4F3F - chains A and C of the 3 polymer chains in the assembly; structure by X-ray diffraction, 2.65 A resolution.

== Chain A ==
Name: MORAb-009 Fab light chain
From: Mus musculus
Notes: antibody fragment or engineered binder
Chain sequence (213 residues; numbered 2 to 214; the number before each row is that of its first residue):
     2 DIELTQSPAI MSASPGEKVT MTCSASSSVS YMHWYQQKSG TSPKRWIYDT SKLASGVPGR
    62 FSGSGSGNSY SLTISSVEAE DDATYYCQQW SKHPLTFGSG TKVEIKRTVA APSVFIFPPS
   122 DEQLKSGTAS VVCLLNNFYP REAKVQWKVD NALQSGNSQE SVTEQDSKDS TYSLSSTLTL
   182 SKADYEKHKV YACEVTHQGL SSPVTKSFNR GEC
Disordered / not traced: 213-214
Disulfide bonds: Cys24-Cys88, Cys134-Cys194
Reported in the primary citation:
  - conformationally variable residues (side-chain flip): Tyr32, Trp91

== Chain C ==
Name: Mesothelin
From: Homo sapiens
UniProtKB: Q13421 (MSLN_HUMAN); residues 7-64 here correspond to UniProt positions 302-359 (UniProt number = residue number + 295)
Chain sequence (69 residues; row label = number of the first residue in the row):
     6 MCPSGKKARE IDESLIFYKK WELEACVDAA LLATQMDRVN AIPFTYEQLD VLKHKLDELG
    66 SLEHHHHHH
Disordered / not traced: 65-74
Sequence notes: expression tag (6, 65-74)
Disulfide bonds: Cys7-Cys31
Reported in the primary citation:
  - mutagenesis - C7S: abolished binding to MORAb-009

== Chain A / chain C interface ==
Pairs across the interface (10):
  Ser31(A) - Lys11(C)  hydrogen bond
  Ser31(A) - Glu27(C)
  Tyr32(A) - Lys24(C)
  Tyr32(A) - Trp26(C)  hydrogen bond
  Asp50(A) - Lys24(C)  salt bridge
  Trp91(A) - Phe22(C)
  His94(A) - Glu18(C)  salt bridge
  His94(A) - Ser19(C)
  His94(A) - Phe22(C)
  Leu96(A) - Phe22(C)  hydrophobic
Interface residues without a listed pair, chain A (7 interface residues in all): Ser92
Interface residues without a listed pair, chain C (8 interface residues in all): Ile21
The authors on this interface:
  - pairs named by the authors: Tyr32(A)-Trp26(C) (hydrogen bond), Trp91(A)-Phe22(C) (hydrophobic contact), His94(A)-Phe22(C) (hydrophobic contact), His94(A)-Glu18(C), Leu96(A)-Phe22(C) (hydrophobic contact)
  - epitope / paratope residues, chain A: Tyr32(A), Trp91(A), His94(A), Leu96(A)
  - epitope / paratope residues, chain C: Glu18(C), Phe22(C), Lys24(C), Trp26(C)

== In short ==
Chain A and chain C form an interface of 7 and 8 residues respectively, with 2 hydrogen bonds and 2 salt
bridges. Polar contacts include Asp50(A)-Lys24(C), His94(A)-Glu18(C) and Ser31(A)-Lys11(C). The authors report
a hydrogen bond between Tyr32(A) and Trp26(C); hydrophobic contacts between Trp91(A) and Phe22(C), His94(A)
and Phe22(C) and Leu96(A) and Phe22(C); a contact between His94(A) and Glu18(C). From the paper: C7S of chain
C abolishes binding to MORAb-009; epitope/paratope residues Tyr32(A), Trp91(A) and Glu18(C) among others.
Here chain A is MORAb-009 Fab light chain (Mus musculus) and chain C is Mesothelin (Homo sapiens). Entry 4F3F
(Crystal Structure of Msln7-64 MORAb-009 FAB complex) was determined by X-ray diffraction together with 4F33
from the same study.
